PDB entry 7Q0K | electron microscopy, 4.00 A resolution | chains B and C of the 8 polymer chains in the assembly

== Chain B ==
Molecule: DNA-directed RNA polymerase subunit alpha
Source organism: Escherichia coli
Notes: EC 2.7.7.6
UniProt: P0A7Z4 (RPOA_ECOLI); residue numbers follow UniProt; this construct covers 1-329
Sequence (329 residues; row label = number of the first residue in the row):
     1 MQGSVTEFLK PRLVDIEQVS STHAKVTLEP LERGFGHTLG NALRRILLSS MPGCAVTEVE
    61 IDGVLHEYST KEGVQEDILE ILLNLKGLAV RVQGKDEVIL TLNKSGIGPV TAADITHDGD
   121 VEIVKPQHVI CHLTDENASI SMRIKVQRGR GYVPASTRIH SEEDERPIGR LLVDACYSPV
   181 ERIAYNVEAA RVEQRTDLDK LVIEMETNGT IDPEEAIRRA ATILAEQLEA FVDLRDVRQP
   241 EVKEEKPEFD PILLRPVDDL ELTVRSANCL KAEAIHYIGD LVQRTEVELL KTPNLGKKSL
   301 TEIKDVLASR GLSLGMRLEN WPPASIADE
Unresolved in the structure: 1-3, 159-169, 233-329
UniProt features mapped onto this chain:
  - region: E162 to E165 (Required for interaction with Crp at class II promoters)
  - modified residue: R265 (ADP-ribosylarginine), K297 (N6-acetyllysine), K298 (N6-acetyllysine)
  - mutagenesis: R45 (R45C: In rpoA112; temperature-sensitive, blocks RNA polymerase assembly), E162 to E165 (5-fold decrease in CRP-class II promoter-dependent transcription), E165 (E165K: 5-fold decrease in CRP-class II promoter-dependent transcription), R191 (R191C: In rpoA101; temperature-sensitive)

== Chain C ==
Molecule: DNA-directed RNA polymerase subunit beta
Source organism: Escherichia coli
Notes: EC 2.7.7.6
UniProt: P0A8V4 (RPOB_ECO57); residue numbers follow UniProt; this construct covers 1-1342
Sequence (1342 residues; numbered 1 to 1342; the number before each row is that of its first residue):
     1 MVYSYTEKKR IRKDFGKRPQ VLDVPYLLSI QLDSFQKFIE QDPEGQYGLE AAFRSVFPIQ
    61 SYSGNSELQY VSYRLGEPVF DVQECQIRGV TYSAPLRVKL RLVIYEREAP EGTVKDIKEQ
   121 EVYMGEIPLM TDNGTFVING TERVIVSQLH RSPGVFFDSD KGKTHSSGKV LYNARIIPYR
   181 GSWLDFEFDP KDNLFVRIDR RRKLPATIIL RALNYTTEQI LDLFFEKVIF EIRDNKLQME
   241 LVPERLRGET ASFDIEANGK VYVEKGRRIT ARHIRQLEKD DVKLIEVPVE YIAGKVVAKD
   301 YIDESTGELI CAANMELSLD LLAKLSQSGH KRIETLFTND LDHGPYISET LRVDPTNDRL
   361 SALVEIYRMM RPGEPPTREA AESLFENLFF SEDRYDLSAV GRMKFNRSLL REEIEGSGIL
   421 SKDDIIDVMK KLIDIRNGKG EVDDIDHLGN RRIRSVGEMA ENQFRVGLVR VERAVKERLS
   481 LGDLDTLMPQ DMINAKPISA AVKEFFGSSQ LSQFMDQNNP LSEITHKRRI SALGPGGLTR
   541 ERAGFEVRDV HPTHYGRVCP IETPEGPNIG LINSLSVYAQ TNEYGFLETP YRKVTDGVVT
   601 DEIHYLSAIE EGNYVIAQAN SNLDEEGHFV EDLVTCRSKG ESSLFSRDQV DYMDVSTQQV
   661 VSVGASLIPF LEHDDANRAL MGANMQRQAV PTLRADKPLV GTGMERAVAV DSGVTAVAKR
   721 GGVVQYVDAS RIVIKVNEDE MYPGEAGIDI YNLTKYTRSN QNTCINQMPC VSLGEPVERG
   781 DVLADGPSTD LGELALGQNM RVAFMPWNGY NFEDSILVSE RVVQEDRFTT IHIQELACVS
   841 RDTKLGPEEI TADIPNVGEA ALSKLDESGI VYIGAEVTGG DILVGKVTPK GETQLTPEEK
   901 LLRAIFGEKA SDVKDSSLRV PNGVSGTVID VQVFTRDGVE KDKRALEIEE MQLKQAKKDL
   961 SEELQILEAG LFSRIRAVLV AGGVEAEKLD KLPRDRWLEL GLTDEEKQNQ LEQLAEQYDE
  1021 LKHEFEKKLE AKRRKITQGD DLAPGVLKIV KVYLAVKRRI QPGDKMAGRH GNKGVISKIN
  1081 PIEDMPYDEN GTPVDIVLNP LGVPSRMNIG QILETHLGMA AKGIGDKINA MLKQQQEVAK
  1141 LREFIQRAYD LGADVRQKVD LSTFSDEEVM RLAENLRKGM PIATPVFDGA KEAEIKELLK
  1201 LGDLPTSGQI RLYDGRTGEQ FERPVTVGYM YMLKLNHLVD DKMHARSTGS YSLVTQQPLG
  1261 GKAQFGGQRF GEMEVWALEA YGAAYTLQEM LTVKSDDVNG RTKMYKNIVD GNHQMEPGMP
  1321 ESFNVLLKEI RSLGINIELE DE
Unresolved in the structure: 1, 908-911
UniProt features mapped onto this chain:
  - modified residue (N6-acetyllysine): K1022, K1200

== Interface between chain B and chain C ==
Contacting residue pairs (5):
  R33(B) - P1081(C)
  G34(B) - E1083(C)
  H37(B) - R1216(C)
  N41(B) - R1216(C)  hydrogen bond (side chain-backbone)
  N41(B) - T1217(C)
Other interface residues (no listed pair), chain B (6 interface residues in all): R45, Y185
Other interface residues (no listed pair), chain C (5 interface residues in all): E1219

== In short ==
The interface between chain B and chain C involves 6 residues on one side and 5 on the other; the contacts
include 1 hydrogen bond. Its one hydrogen-bonded contact is N41(B)-R1216(C). Curated annotation (UniProt)
lists 6 mutagenesis sites on chain B.
Chain B is DNA-directed RNA polymerase subunit alpha and chain C is DNA-directed RNA polymerase subunit beta,
both from Escherichia coli; the structure, RNA polymerase elongation complex in less-swiveled conformation,
was determined by electron microscopy together with 7PY0, 7PY1, 7PY3, 7PY5, 7PY6, 7PY7 and 4 further entries
from the same study.
